PDB entry 7WB4 | electron microscopy, 5.60 A resolution (low resolution: residue-level contacts below are approximate; hydrogen-bond / salt-bridge calls are withheld) | chains e and f of the 27 polymer chains in the assembly

# Chain e
Name: outer Nup160
Source organism: Xenopus laevis
UniProt: A0A1L8GIX3 (A0A1L8GIX3_XENLA); residue numbers follow UniProt; this construct covers 1-1435
Chain sequence (1435 residues; each row starts with the number of its first residue):
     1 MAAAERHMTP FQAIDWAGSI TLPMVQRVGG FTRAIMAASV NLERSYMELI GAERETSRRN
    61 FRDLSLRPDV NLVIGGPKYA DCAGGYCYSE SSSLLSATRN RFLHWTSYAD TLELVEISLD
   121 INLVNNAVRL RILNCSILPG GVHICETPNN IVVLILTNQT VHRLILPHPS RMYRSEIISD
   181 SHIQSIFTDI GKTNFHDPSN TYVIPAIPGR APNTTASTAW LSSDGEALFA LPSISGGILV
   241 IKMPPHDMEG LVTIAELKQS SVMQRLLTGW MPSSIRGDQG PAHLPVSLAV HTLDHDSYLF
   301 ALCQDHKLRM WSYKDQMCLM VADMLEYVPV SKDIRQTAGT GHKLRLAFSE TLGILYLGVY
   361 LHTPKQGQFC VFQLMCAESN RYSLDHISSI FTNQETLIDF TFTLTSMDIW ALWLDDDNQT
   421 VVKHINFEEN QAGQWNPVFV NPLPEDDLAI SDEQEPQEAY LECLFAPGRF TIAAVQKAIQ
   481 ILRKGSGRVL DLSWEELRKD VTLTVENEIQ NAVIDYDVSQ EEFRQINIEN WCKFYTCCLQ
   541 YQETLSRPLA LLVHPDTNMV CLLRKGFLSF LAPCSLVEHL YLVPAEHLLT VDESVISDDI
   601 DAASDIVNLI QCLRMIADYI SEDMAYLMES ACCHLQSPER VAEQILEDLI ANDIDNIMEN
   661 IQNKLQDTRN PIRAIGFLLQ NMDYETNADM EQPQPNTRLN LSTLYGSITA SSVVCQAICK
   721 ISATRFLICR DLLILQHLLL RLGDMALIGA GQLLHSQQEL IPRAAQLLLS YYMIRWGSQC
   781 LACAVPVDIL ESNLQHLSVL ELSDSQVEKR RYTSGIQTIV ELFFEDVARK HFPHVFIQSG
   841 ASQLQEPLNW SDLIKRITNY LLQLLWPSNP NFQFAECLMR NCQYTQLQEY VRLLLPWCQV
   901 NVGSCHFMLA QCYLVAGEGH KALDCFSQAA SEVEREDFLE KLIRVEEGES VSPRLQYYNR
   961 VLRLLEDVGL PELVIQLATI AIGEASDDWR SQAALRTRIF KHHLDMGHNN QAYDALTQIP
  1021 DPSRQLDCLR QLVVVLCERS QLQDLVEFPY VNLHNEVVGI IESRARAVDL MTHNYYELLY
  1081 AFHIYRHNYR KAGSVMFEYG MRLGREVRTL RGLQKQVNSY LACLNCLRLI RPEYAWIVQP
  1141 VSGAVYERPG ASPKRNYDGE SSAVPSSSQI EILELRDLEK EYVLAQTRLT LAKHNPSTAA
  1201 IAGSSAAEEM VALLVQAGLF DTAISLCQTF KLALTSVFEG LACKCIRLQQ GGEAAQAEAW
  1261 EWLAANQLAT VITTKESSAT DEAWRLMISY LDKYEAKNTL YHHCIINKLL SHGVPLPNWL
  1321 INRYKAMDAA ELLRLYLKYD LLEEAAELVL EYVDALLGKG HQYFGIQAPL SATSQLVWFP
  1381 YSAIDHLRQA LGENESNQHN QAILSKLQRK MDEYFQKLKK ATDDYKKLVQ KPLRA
Unresolved in the structure: 1-39, 428-432, 684-700, 781-812, 945-951, 1146-1166, 1369-1372

# Chain f
Name: MGC83926 protein
Source organism: Xenopus laevis
UniProt: Q66IZ6 (Q66IZ6_XENLA); residue numbers follow UniProt; this construct covers 1-326
Chain sequence (326 residues; row label = number of the first residue in the row):
     1 MKQDSASNAT YTVDCEDYVH VVEFNPFDSG EAGSLLAYGG ISYVVIASCR FQEEDSTVEG
    61 IEFKTLKTFH HGERVVAIAW SPETRCDALL PLLRFATAAG DKKIRIFTSD FQDKNEYKVI
   121 EGHSGYINDL VFCSPEGTDI ASVGDDHTCR IWDLDGKQIA MFILRSPGMS VAWHPEGAFK
   181 LMVAEKTGTI RFYDLTTHQA ILSLESVQVP LMSADWCVRN TLRIGAVAGN DWIIWEMPRS
   241 SYPQDNKPAH ADRARMFRWS KCNENVFATT GYPGKMKSQI AIHHLAHPQP ILIGTAPVGS
   301 GLSWHRRLPL CVVGGYRKLF FWLTEM
Unresolved in the structure: 1-5

# Interface between chain e and chain f
Contacting residue pairs (8):
  Asp-452(e) / His-198(f)
  Asp-452(e) / Gln-199(f)
  Asp-967(e) / Lys-275(f)
  Val-968(e) / Pro-273(f)
  Val-968(e) / Gly-274(f)
  Val-968(e) / Lys-275(f)
  Gly-969(e) / Gly-274(f)
  Gly-969(e) / Lys-275(f)
Other interface residues (no listed pair), chain e (5 interface residues in all): Glu-455
Other interface residues (no listed pair), chain f (6 interface residues in all): Ala-200

# In short
5 residues of chain e face 6 of chain f across their interface.
Chain e is outer Nup160 and chain f is MGC83926 protein, both from Xenopus laevis; the structure, Cryo-EM
structure of the NR subunit from X. laevis NPC, was determined by electron microscopy.
